Entry 1EXV (X-ray diffraction, 2.40 A resolution); this record covers chains A and B.

== Chain A (and B) ==
Name: Liver glycogen phosphorylase
Source organism: Homo sapiens
Notes: EC 2.4.1.1; chain B of this document is another copy of the same molecule, construct and numbering; everything in this record applies to it too
UniProt: P06737 (PHS1_HUMAN); residues 0-846 here correspond to UniProt positions 1-847 (UniProt number = residue number + 1)
Chain sequence (847 residues; row label = number of the first residue in the row; numbering starts at 0):
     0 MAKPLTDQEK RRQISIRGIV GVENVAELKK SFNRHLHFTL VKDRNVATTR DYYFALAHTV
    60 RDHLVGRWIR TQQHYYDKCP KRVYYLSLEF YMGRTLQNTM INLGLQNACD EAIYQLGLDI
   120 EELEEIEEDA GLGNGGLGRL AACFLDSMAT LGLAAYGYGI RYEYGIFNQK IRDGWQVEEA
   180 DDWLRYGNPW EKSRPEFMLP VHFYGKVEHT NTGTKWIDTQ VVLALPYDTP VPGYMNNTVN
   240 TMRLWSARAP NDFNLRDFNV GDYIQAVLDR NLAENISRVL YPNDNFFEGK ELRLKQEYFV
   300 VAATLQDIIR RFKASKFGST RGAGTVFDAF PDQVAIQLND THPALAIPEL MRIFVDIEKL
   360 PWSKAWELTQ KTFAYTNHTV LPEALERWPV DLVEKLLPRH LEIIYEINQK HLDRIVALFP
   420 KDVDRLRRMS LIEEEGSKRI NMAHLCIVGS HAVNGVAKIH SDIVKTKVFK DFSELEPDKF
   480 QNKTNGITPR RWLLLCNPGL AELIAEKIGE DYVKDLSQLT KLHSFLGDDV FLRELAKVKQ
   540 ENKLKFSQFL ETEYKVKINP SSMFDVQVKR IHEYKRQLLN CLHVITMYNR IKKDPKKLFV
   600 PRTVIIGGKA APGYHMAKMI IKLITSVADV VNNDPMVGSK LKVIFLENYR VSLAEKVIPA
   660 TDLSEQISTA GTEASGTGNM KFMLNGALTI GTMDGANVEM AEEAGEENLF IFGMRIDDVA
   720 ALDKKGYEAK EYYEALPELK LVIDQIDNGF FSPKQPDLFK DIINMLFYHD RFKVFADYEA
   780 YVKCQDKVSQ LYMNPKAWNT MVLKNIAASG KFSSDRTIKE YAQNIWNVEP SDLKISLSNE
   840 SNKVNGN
Disordered / not traced: 0-22, 250-259, 314-325, 831-846
Glycans and other covalent adducts: pyridoxal phosphate (PLP) linked to Lys680
Residues lining bound ligands:
  - cp403700 (700; [5-chloro-1H-indol-2-carbonyl-phenylalaninyl]-azetidine-3-carboxylic acid), molecule 1: Phe37, Thr38, Leu39, Val40, Phe53, His57, Arg184, Tyr185, Gly186, Asn187, Pro188
  - cp403700 (700), molecule 2: Arg60, Leu63, Val64, Trp67, Pro188, Trp189, Glu190, Lys191, Ser192, Tyr226, Pro229
  - N-acetyl-beta-D-glucopyranosylamine (NBG): Gly135, Leu136, Leu139, Asp283, Asn284, Asp339, His377, Thr378, Val455, Asn484, Tyr573, Glu672, Ala673, Ser674, Gly675, Thr676
  - pyridoxal phosphate (PLP): Tyr90, Gly134, Gly135, Arg138, Trp491, Val567, Lys568, Lys574, Tyr648, Arg649, Val650, Ala653, Gln665, Glu672, Gly675, Thr676, Gly677, Asn678
Swiss-Prot annotation at these positions:
  - binding site (AMP): Asp42 to Asn44, Tyr75, Arg309
  - site: Cys108 (Involved in the association of subunits), Cys142 (Involved in the association of subunits), Tyr155 (May be involved in allosteric control)
  - modified residue: Ala1 (N-acetylalanine), Ser14 (Phosphoserine), Lys363 (N6-succinyllysine), Lys469 (N6-acetyllysine), Ser523 (Phosphoserine), Ser560 (Phosphoserine), Ser638 (Phosphoserine), Lys680 (N6-(pyridoxal phosphate)lysine), Lys795 (N6-acetyllysine)
Reported in the primary citation:
  - binding site for cp403700: Thr38, Arg60, Val64, Lys191
  - conformationally variable residues (side-chain flip): Arg60, Val64, Lys191
  - allosteric site: Arg60, Lys191
  - post-translational modification sites: Ser14 (citing earlier work)

== Interface between chain A and chain B ==
Contacting residue pairs - 53 pairs, chain A then chain B:
  His36(A) with Val64(B)
  Phe37(A) with Asp61(B)
  Leu39(A) with Lys191(B)
  Val40(A) with Trp67(B), hydrophobic
  Lys41(A) with Arg193(B); Glu195(B), salt bridge
  Asp42(A) with Ile68(B)
  Asp61(A) with Phe37(B)
  Val64(A) with His36(B)
  Ile68(A) with Asp42(B)
  Tyr163(A) with Val266(B), hydrophobic; Arg269(B), hydrogen bond; Glu273(B)
  Phe166(A) with Tyr262(B)
  Ala179(A) with Arg269(B)
  Arg184(A) with Leu222(B); Arg247(B); Ala248(B), hydrogen bond (side chain-backbone); Arg269(B)
  Tyr185(A) with Pro194(B), hydrophobic
  Lys191(A) with Leu39(B)
  Arg193(A) with Lys41(B)
  Pro194(A) with Tyr185(B), hydrophobic
  Glu195(A) with Lys41(B), salt bridge
  Leu222(A) with Arg184(B)
  Ala248(A) with Arg184(B), hydrogen bond (backbone-side chain)
  Tyr262(A) with Phe166(B); Val278(B); Pro281(B), hydrophobic; Pro611(B), hydrophobic
  Ile263(A) with Val278(B), hydrophobic; Tyr280(B), hydrophobic; Pro281(B)
  Val266(A) with Tyr163(B), hydrophobic
  Leu267(A) with Asn274(B); Arg277(B)
  Arg269(A) with Tyr163(B), hydrogen bond; Ala179(B); Arg184(B)
  Asn270(A) with Asn270(B); Asn274(B), hydrogen bond; Arg277(B), hydrogen bond
  Glu273(A) with Tyr163(B)
  Asn274(A) with Leu267(B); Asn270(B), hydrogen bond
  Arg277(A) with Leu267(B); Asn270(B), hydrogen bond
  Val278(A) with Tyr262(B); Ile263(B), hydrophobic
  Tyr280(A) with Ile263(B), hydrophobic
  Pro281(A) with Tyr262(B), hydrophobic; Ile263(B)
  Pro611(A) with Tyr262(B), hydrophobic
Interface residues without a listed pair, chain A (46 interface residues in all): Thr38, Thr47, Arg60, Gly65, Trp67, Glu162, Gly164, Glu177, Asp181, Met197, Arg247, Leu279, Leu291
Interface residues without a listed pair, chain B (45 interface residues in all): Thr38, Val40, Thr47, Arg60, Gly65, Gly164, Glu177, Asp181, Met197, Leu279, Leu291

== Summary ==
46 residues of chain A and 45 residues of chain B are in contact; the contacts include 8 hydrogen bonds and 2
salt bridges. Polar contacts include Lys41(A)-Glu195(B), Tyr163(A)-Arg269(B) and Arg184(A)-Ala248(B). The
paper reports a binding site for cp403700 at Thr38(A), Arg60(A) and Val64(A) among others; an allosteric site
at Arg60(A) and Lys191(A).
Both chains are Liver glycogen phosphorylase (Homo sapiens). Entry 1EXV (Human liver glycogen phosphorylase A
complexed with glcnac and cp-403,700) was determined by X-ray diffraction, deposited together with 1EM6.
